Entry 5XJ9 (X-ray diffraction, 1.83 A resolution); this record covers chain A.

# Chain A
Molecule: Glycerol-3-phosphate acyltransferase
Source organism: Aquifex aeolicus
Notes: EC 2.3.1.-
UniProtKB: O66905 (PLSY_AQUAE); residue numbers follow UniProt; this construct covers 3-192
Chain sequence (201 residues; row label = number of the first residue in the row; numbering starts at 0):
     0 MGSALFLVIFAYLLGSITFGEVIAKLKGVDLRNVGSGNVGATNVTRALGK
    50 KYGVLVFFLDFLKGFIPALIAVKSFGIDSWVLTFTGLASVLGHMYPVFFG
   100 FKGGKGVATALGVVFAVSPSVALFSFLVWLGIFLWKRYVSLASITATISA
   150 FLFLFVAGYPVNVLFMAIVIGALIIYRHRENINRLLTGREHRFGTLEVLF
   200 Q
Unresolved in the structure: 0
Modified positions: Met0 (N-formylmethionine; FME)
Construct notes: expression tag (0-2, 193-200)
Small-molecule neighbours:
  - 7.8 monoacylglycerol (78M; (2S)-2,3-dihydroxypropyl(7Z)-pentadec-7-enoate), molecule 1: Gly1, Ala3, Leu4, Val7, Phe74, Val80, Phe83
  - 7.8 monoacylglycerol (78M), molecule 2: Val7, Tyr11, Phe83, Leu86, Ala87, Leu90, Tyr94, Phe100, Lys101
  - 7.8 monoacylglycerol (78M), molecule 3: Phe9, Ile65, Leu68, Ile69, Lys72, Ser73
  - 7.8 monoacylglycerol (78M), molecule 4: Ala40, Thr41, Phe56, Val106, Ala107, Ala109, Leu110, Val113, Ser124, Phe125, Trp128, Val138, Ser142, Ala145, Thr146, Ala149, Phe150, Ala166, Ile169, Gly170
  - 7.8 monoacylglycerol (78M), molecule 5: Ala40, Thr41, Thr44, Lys49, Gly52, Val53, Phe56, Phe57, Leu110, Phe114, Pro118, Ala121, Leu122, Phe125
  - 7.8 monoacylglycerol (78M), molecule 6: Thr41, Lys49, Phe125, Trp128, Leu129, Phe132, Leu133, Val138, Phe192
  - 7.8 monoacylglycerol (78M), molecule 7: Trp134, Lys135, Tyr137, Leu140, Ile143, Thr144, Ile147, Ile181, Leu184, Leu185, Arg191
  - 7.8 monoacylglycerol (78M), molecule 8: Ile167, Val168, Ala171, Leu172, Ile174, Tyr175, Arg178, Ile181, Asn182
Reported in the primary citation:
  - mutagenesis - S35A, S35C, S35T, N37A, T41A, T41S, R45A, R45K, H92A, H92D, H92K, H92L, H92N, H92Q, K104A, K104R, G105A, V106G, V106P, A107P, S142A, H177A, H177D, H177E, H177F, H177I, H177K, H177L, H177M, H177N, H177Q, N180A, N180D, N180Q, R183A: decreased catalytic activity
  - mutagenesis - E189A: increased catalytic activity
  - mutagenesis - E189A: unchanged expression
  - mutagenesis - N37D, G105P, H177Y, N180H: abolished catalytic activity
  - catalytic residues: Asn37 (proposed by the authors, not directly observed)

# Summary
Bound to chain A: 8 copies of 7.8 monoacylglycerol. From the paper: the catalytic residue Asn37; S35A, S35C
and S35T, among others, reduce catalytic activity; 40 substitutions were tested in all.
Chain A is Glycerol-3-phosphate acyltransferase (Aquifex aeolicus); the structure, Crystal structure of PlsY
(YgiH), an integral membrane glycerol 3-phosphate acyltransferase - the orthophosphate form, was determined by
X-ray diffraction (same publication as 5XJ5, 5XJ6, 5XJ7 and 5XJ8).
